4DFP - chains A and B of the 3 polymer chains in the assembly; structure by X-ray diffraction, 2.00 A resolution.

# Chain A
Name: DNA polymerase I, thermostable
Source organism: Thermus aquaticus
Notes: EC 2.7.7.7; fragment: Klenow Fragment
UniProtKB: P19821 (DPO1_THEAQ); residues 293-832 here = UniProt positions 293-832
Amino-acid sequence (540 residues; each row starts with the number of its first residue):
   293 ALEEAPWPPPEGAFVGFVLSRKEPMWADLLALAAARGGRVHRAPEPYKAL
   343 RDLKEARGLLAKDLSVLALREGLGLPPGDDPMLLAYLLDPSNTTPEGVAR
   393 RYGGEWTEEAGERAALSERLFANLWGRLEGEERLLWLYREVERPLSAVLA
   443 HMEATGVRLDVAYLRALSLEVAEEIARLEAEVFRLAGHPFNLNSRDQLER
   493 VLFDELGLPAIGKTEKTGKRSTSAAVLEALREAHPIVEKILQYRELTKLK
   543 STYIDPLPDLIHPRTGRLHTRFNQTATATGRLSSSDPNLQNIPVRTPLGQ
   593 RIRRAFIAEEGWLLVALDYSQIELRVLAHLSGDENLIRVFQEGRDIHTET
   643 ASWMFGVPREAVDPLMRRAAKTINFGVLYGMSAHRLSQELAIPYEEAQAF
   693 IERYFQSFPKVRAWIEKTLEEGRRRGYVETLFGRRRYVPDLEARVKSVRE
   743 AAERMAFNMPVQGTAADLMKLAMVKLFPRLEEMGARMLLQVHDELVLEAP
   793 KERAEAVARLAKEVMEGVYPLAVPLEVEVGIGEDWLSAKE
Not modelled in the structure: 293
Metal / ion sites: Mg2+ site 1: Asp-610, Tyr-611, Asp-785 (together with 0L7); Mg2+ site 2: Asp-610, Asp-785 (together with 0L7)
Residues lining bound ligands: 0L7 (2-amino-5-(5-aminopent-1-yn-1-yl)-7-{2-deoxy-5-O-[(S)-hydroxy{[(S)-hydroxy(phosphonooxy)phosphoryl]oxy}phosphoryl]-beta-D-erythro-pentofuranosyl}-3,7-dihydro-4H-pyrrolo[2,3-d]pyrimidin-4-one): Arg-573, Asp-610, Tyr-611, Ser-612, Gln-613, Ile-614, Glu-615, His-639, Arg-659, Arg-660, Lys-663, Thr-664, Phe-667, Tyr-671, Asn-750, Asp-785
Reported in the primary citation:
  - conformationally variable residues (side-chain flip): Arg-660

# Chain B
Molecule: 12-nt DNA strand
Sequence (12 nucleotides; row label = number of the first residue in the row):
   101 GACCACGGCGCC
Modified residues: DOC (2',3'-dideoxycytidine-5'-monophosphate) at position 112

# How chain A and chain B interact
Contacting residue pairs - 39 pairs, chain A then chain B:
  Arg-487(A) / DG107(B)  hydrogen bond to the phosphate
  Arg-487(A) / DG108(B)  salt bridge to the phosphate
  Thr-506(A) / DG107(B)  hydrogen bond to the phosphate
  Thr-506(A) / DG108(B)  phosphate contact
  Glu-507(A) / DG107(B)  phosphate contact
  Lys-508(A) / DC106(B)  phosphate contact
  Lys-508(A) / DG107(B)  hydrogen bond to the phosphate
  Thr-509(A) / DC106(B)  phosphate contact
  Thr-509(A) / DG107(B)  hydrogen bond to the phosphate
  Gly-510(A) / DG107(B)  phosphate contact
  Ser-513(A) / DG108(B)  hydrogen bond to the phosphate
  Thr-514(A) / DG108(B)  hydrogen bond to the phosphate
  Ser-515(A) / DG108(B)  phosphate contact
  Ser-515(A) / DC109(B)  phosphate contact
  Ala-516(A) / DC109(B)  hydrogen bond to the phosphate
  Arg-536(A) / DG108(B)  hydrogen bond to the phosphate
  Arg-536(A) / DC109(B)  salt bridge to the phosphate
  Lys-540(A) / DG108(B)  base contact
  Lys-540(A) / DC109(B)  hydrogen bond to the base
  Lys-540(A) / DG110(B)  sugar contact
  Leu-541(A) / DG110(B)  sugar contact
  Tyr-545(A) / DG110(B)  sugar contact
  Arg-573(A) / DOC_112(B)  hydrogen bond to the base
  Gln-582(A) / DC111(B)  sugar contact
  Asn-583(A) / DG110(B)  hydrogen bond to the base
  Asn-583(A) / DC111(B)  sugar contact
  Ile-584(A) / DC111(B)  sugar contact
  Pro-585(A) / DG110(B)  phosphate contact
  Pro-585(A) / DC111(B)  phosphate contact
  Val-586(A) / DC111(B)  hydrogen bond to the phosphate
  Val-586(A) / DOC_112(B)  phosphate contact
  Arg-587(A) / DG110(B)  salt bridge to the phosphate
  Arg-587(A) / DC111(B)  salt bridge to the phosphate
  Arg-595(A) / DC111(B)  phosphate contact
  Arg-595(A) / DOC_112(B)  salt bridge to the phosphate
  Arg-660(A) / DC111(B)  salt bridge to the phosphate
  Arg-660(A) / DOC_112(B)  salt bridge to the phosphate
  Val-783(A) / DOC_112(B)  sugar contact
  His-784(A) / DOC_112(B)  sugar contact
Also at the interface, not in a pair above, chain A (28 interface residues in all): Glu-537, Asn-580, Asp-785

# Overview
Chain A and chain B form an interface of 28 and 7 residues respectively; the contacts include 12 hydrogen
bonds and 7 salt bridges. Polar contacts include Lys-540(A)/DC109(B), Arg-573(A)/DOC_112(B) and
Asn-583(A)/DG110(B). Bound to chain A: compound 0L7. Asp-610(A), Tyr-611(A) and Asp-785(A) form the Mg2+ site
1. The paper reports conformational variability at Arg-660(A).
Chain A is DNA polymerase I, thermostable (Thermus aquaticus) and chain B is a 12-nt DNA strand; the
structure, Crystal structure of the large fragment of DNA Polymerase I from Thermus aqauticus in a ternary
..., was determined by X-ray diffraction, deposited together with 4DF4, 4DF8, 4DFJ, 4DFK and 4DFM.
